Entry 6YJN (X-ray diffraction, 2.70 A resolution); this record covers chain A.

== Chain A ==
Molecule: Beta carbonic anhydrase
Organism: Burkholderia pseudomallei
Notes: EC 4.2.1.1
Reference sequence: A0A069AXA0 (A0A069AXA0_BURPE); numbering as in UniProt (aligned over 1-256)
Sequence (256 residues; numbered 1 to 256; the number before each row is that of its first residue):
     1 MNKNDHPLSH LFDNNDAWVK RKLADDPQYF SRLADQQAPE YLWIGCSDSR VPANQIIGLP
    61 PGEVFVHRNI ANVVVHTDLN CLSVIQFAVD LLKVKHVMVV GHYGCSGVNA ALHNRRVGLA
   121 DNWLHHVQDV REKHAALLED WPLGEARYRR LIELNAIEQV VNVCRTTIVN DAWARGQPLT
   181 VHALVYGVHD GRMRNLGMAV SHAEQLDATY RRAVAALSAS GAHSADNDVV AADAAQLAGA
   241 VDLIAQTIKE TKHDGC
Disordered / not traced: 1-6, 219-256
Bound ions: Zn2+: Cys-46, Asp-48, His-102, Cys-105
What the authors report for this chain:
  - Zn2+ coordination: Cys-46, Asp-48, His-102, Cys-105
  - conformationally variable residues: Asp-48

== Overview ==
Cys-46, Asp-48, His-102 and Cys-105 form the Zn2+ site. The paper reports Zn2+ coordination by Cys-46, Asp-48
and His-102 among others; conformational variability at Asp-48.
Chain A is Beta carbonic anhydrase (Burkholderia pseudomallei); the structure, Crystal structure of beta
carbonic anhydrase from the pathogenic bacterium Burkholderia pseudomallei, was determined by X-ray
diffraction, deposited together with 6YL7.
